PDB entry 6WXZ | X-ray diffraction, 2.23 A resolution | chains A and B

Chain A:
Name: Myeloperoxidase light chain
Source organism: Homo sapiens
Notes: EC 1.11.2.2
Reference sequence: P05164 (PERM_HUMAN); residues 1-105 here correspond to UniProt positions 167-271 (UniProt number = residue number + 166)
Chain sequence (105 residues; row label = number of the first residue in the row):
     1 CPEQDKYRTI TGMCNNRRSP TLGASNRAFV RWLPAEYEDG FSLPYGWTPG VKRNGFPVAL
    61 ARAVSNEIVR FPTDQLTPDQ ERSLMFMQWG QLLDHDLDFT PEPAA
Not modelled in the structure: 104-105
Ion coordination: Ca2+: Asp96 (shared with Thr168(B), Phe170(B), Asp172(B), Ser174(B) of chain B)
Small-molecule neighbours:
  - heme c (HEC): Met87, Gly90, Gln91, Asp94, Asp98, Phe99, Thr100
  - UEY (7-[(1R)-1,2-diphenylethyl]-3H-[1,2,3]triazolo[4,5-b]pyridin-5-amine): Gln91, His95, Phe99, Glu102

Chain B:
Name: Myeloperoxidase heavy chain
Source organism: Homo sapiens
Notes: EC 1.11.2.2
Reference sequence: P05164 (PERM_HUMAN); residues 113-579 here correspond to UniProt positions 279-745 (UniProt number = residue number + 166)
Chain sequence (467 residues; row label = number of the first residue in the row):
   113 VNCETSCVQQ PPCFPLKIPP NDPRIKNQAD CIPFFRSCPA CPGSNITIRN QINALTSFVD
   173 ASMVYGSEEP LARNLRNMSN QLGLLAVNQR FQDNGRALLP FDNLHDDPCL LTNRSARIPC
   233 FLAGDTRSSE MPELTSMHTL LLREHNRLAT ELKSLNPRWD GERLYQEARK IVGAMVQIIT
   293 YRDYLPLVLG PTAMRKYLPT YRSYNDSVDP RIANVFTNAF RYGHTLIQPF MFRLDNRYQP
   353 MEPNPRVPLS RVFFASWRVV LEGGIDPILR GLMATPAKLN RQNQIAVDEI RERLFEQVMR
   413 IGLDLPALNM QRSRDHGLPG YNAWRRFCGL PQPETVGQLG TVLRNLKLAR KLMEQYGTPN
   473 NIDIWMGGVS EPLKRKGRVG PLLACIIGTQ FRKLRDGDRF WWENEGVFSM QQRQALAQIS
   533 LPRIICDNTG ITTVSKNNIF MSNSYPRDFV NCSTLPALNL ASWREAS
Not modelled in the structure: 113, 578-579
Modified / non-standard residues: Cys150 (S-hydroxycysteine; CSO)
Disulfide bonds: Cys115-Cys125, Cys119-Cys143, Cys221-Cys232, Cys440-Cys497
Covalent attachments: N-acetylglucosamine (NAG) linked to Asn189, Asn225; glycan linked to Asn317
Ion coordination: Ca2+: Thr168, Phe170, Asp172, Ser174 (shared with Asp96(A) of chain A); heme c Fe near His336 (its only coordinating residue here)
Small-molecule neighbours:
  - heme c (HEC): Phe146, Arg239, Glu242, Met243, Tyr296, Thr329, Phe332, Arg333, Tyr334, Gly335, His336, Ile339, Phe365, Leu406, Phe407, Leu417, Leu420, Arg424
  - N-acetylglucosamine (NAG; 2-acetamido-2-deoxy-beta-D-glucopyranose): Ala435, Arg438, Phe439, Gly441
  - UEY (7-[(1R)-1,2-diphenylethyl]-3H-[1,2,3]triazolo[4,5-b]pyridin-5-amine): Thr238, Arg239, Glu242, Phe366, Phe407, Leu415, Leu420

How chain A and chain B interact:
Contacting residue pairs (300):
  Asp5(A) with Arg511(B), salt bridge; Phe512(B)
  Lys6(A) with Lys282(B); Phe512(B)
  Tyr7(A) with Arg275(B), hydrogen bond; Gln278(B); Glu279(B), hydrogen bond; Phe512(B)
  Arg8(A) with Phe170(B); Val171(B); Asp172(B); Arg281(B), hydrogen bond (backbone-side chain); Gln289(B); Asp510(B), salt bridge; Phe512(B), hydrogen bond (side chain-backbone)
  Thr9(A) with Arg281(B), hydrogen bond (backbone-side chain)
  Ile10(A) with Thr168(B); Tyr177(B); Gly178(B); Ser179(B); Glu180(B); Glu181(B); Ala184(B), hydrophobic; Tyr277(B); Arg281(B)
  Thr11(A) with Thr168(B); Ser179(B); Glu181(B)
  Gly12(A) with Thr168(B); Phe170(B)
  Cys14(A) with Arg511(B), hydrogen bond (backbone-side chain)
  Asn15(A) with Phe170(B); Tyr316(B); Gly509(B); Asp510(B), hydrogen bond; Arg511(B), hydrogen bond (backbone-side chain); Phe512(B)
  Asn16(A) with Tyr316(B); Asp318(B), hydrogen bond (side chain-backbone)
  Arg17(A) with Arg511(B)
  Arg18(A) with Asp318(B), salt bridge; Ser319(B), hydrogen bond
  Leu22(A) with Phe170(B); Asp321(B); Pro322(B); Arg323(B)
  Gly23(A) with Thr168(B); Ser169(B), hydrogen bond (backbone-backbone); Phe170(B); Arg323(B)
  Ser25(A) with Asn165(B); Ala166(B); Leu167(B); Thr168(B); Ser179(B), hydrogen bond (side chain-backbone)
  Asn26(A) with Ile164(B); Asn165(B), hydrogen bond (backbone-backbone); Ala166(B); Glu180(B), hydrogen bond
  Arg27(A) with Ile164(B); Asn165(B), hydrogen bond (backbone-backbone)
  Ala28(A) with Ala152(B), hydrophobic; Gln163(B)
  Phe29(A) with Asn162(B), hydrogen bond (backbone-side chain); Gln163(B), hydrogen bond (backbone-backbone); Ile164(B); Asn165(B); Ile324(B); Asn326(B); Thr329(B)
  Val30(A) with Asp321(B); Arg323(B); Ile324(B), hydrogen bond (backbone-backbone); Ala325(B); Asn326(B), hydrogen bond (backbone-backbone)
  Arg31(A) with Arg161(B), hydrogen bond (side chain-backbone); Asn162(B); Gln163(B), hydrogen bond; Asn326(B); His428(B), hydrogen bond (side chain-backbone); Leu430(B)
  Trp32(A) with Ala325(B); Val327(B), hydrophobic; Phe439(B), hydrophobic; Ile498(B); Thr501(B); Gln502(B); Lys505(B)
  Leu33(A) with Pro431(B), hydrophobic; Ala435(B); Trp436(B), hydrophobic
  Pro34(A) with Pro431(B)
  Ala35(A) with Ile160(B), hydrophobic; Gly429(B)
  Glu36(A) with Gly429(B), hydrogen bond (backbone-backbone); Pro431(B)
  Tyr37(A) with Arg148(B); Arg161(B), hydrogen bond (side chain-backbone); Gln163(B), hydrogen bond; Asp427(B), hydrogen bond (side chain-backbone); His428(B); Gly429(B)
  Gly40(A) with Ile160(B)
  Phe41(A) with Ile160(B); Arg161(B), hydrogen bond (backbone-backbone)
  Ser42(A) with Arg148(B), hydrogen bond (backbone-side chain); Arg161(B)
  Pro44(A) with Phe126(B), hydrophobic; Arg148(B); Arg426(B); Asp427(B)
  Tyr45(A) with Phe126(B); Arg426(B)
  Trp47(A) with Gln121(B); Cys125(B); Phe126(B), hydrophobic
  Arg53(A) with Leu430(B), hydrogen bond (side chain-backbone); Pro431(B); Gly432(B); Asn473(B), hydrogen bond (backbone-side chain)
  Asn54(A) with Asn472(B); Asn473(B)
  Phe56(A) with Tyr468(B); Gly469(B); Thr470(B); Asn473(B)
  Val58(A) with Arg426(B)
  Ala59(A) with Arg426(B), hydrogen bond (backbone-side chain); Gln467(B)
  Leu60(A) with Lys129(B); Pro131(B)
  Ala61(A) with Leu128(B), hydrophobic; Ala419(B); Met422(B); Arg426(B)
  Arg62(A) with Lys129(B); Pro131(B); Asp134(B), salt bridge; Arg136(B); Ile144(B); Arg403(B), hydrogen bond (side chain-backbone); Glu404(B), salt bridge; Asp416(B), salt bridge; Ala419(B)
  Ala63(A) with Gln467(B)
  Val64(A) with Met422(B), hydrophobic; Gln467(B); Tyr468(B); Met478(B), hydrophobic
  Ser65(A) with Arg403(B), hydrogen bond; Asp416(B), hydrogen bond; Pro418(B); Met422(B)
  Asn66(A) with Pro131(B); Asp134(B), hydrogen bond; Pro135(B); Arg403(B), hydrogen bond
  Glu67(A) with Lys463(B), hydrogen bond (backbone-side chain); Gln467(B)
  Ile68(A) with Ile397(B); Leu460(B), hydrophobic; Lys463(B); Met478(B), hydrophobic
  Val69(A) with Ile397(B); Ala398(B); Arg403(B); Pro418(B), hydrophobic; Trp477(B), hydrophobic; Met478(B), hydrophobic
  Arg70(A) with Arg403(B)
  Phe71(A) with Lys390(B); Asn395(B); Gln396(B); Ile397(B); Ala398(B); Val399(B)
  Thr73(A) with Pro341(B)
  Gln75(A) with Gln396(B), hydrogen bond (backbone-side chain)
  Leu76(A) with Gln340(B); Pro341(B); Lys390(B); Gln396(B); Val399(B), hydrophobic
  Thr77(A) with Lys390(B); Leu391(B), hydrogen bond (backbone-backbone); Gln396(B), hydrogen bond
  Pro78(A) with Pro388(B), hydrophobic; Ala389(B)
  Asp79(A) with Pro388(B); Ala389(B), hydrogen bond (backbone-backbone); Leu391(B); Arg490(B), salt bridge; Asn555(B), hydrogen bond (backbone-side chain)
  Gln80(A) with Asn555(B)
  Glu81(A) with Arg490(B), salt bridge; Met553(B)
  Arg82(A) with Leu299(B), hydrogen bond (side chain-backbone); Pro388(B); Ala389(B), hydrogen bond (backbone-backbone); Lys488(B), hydrogen bond (side chain-backbone); Arg490(B); Phe552(B); Met553(B); Asn555(B), hydrogen bond (backbone-side chain)
  Ser83(A) with Leu384(B); Met385(B); Thr387(B); Ala389(B); Ile551(B), hydrogen bond (side chain-backbone); Phe552(B), hydrogen bond (backbone-backbone); Met553(B); Ser554(B); Asn555(B)
  Leu84(A) with Gln340(B); Phe344(B), hydrophobic; Leu384(B), hydrogen bond (backbone-backbone); Thr387(B), hydrogen bond (backbone-backbone); Pro388(B); Ala389(B)
  Met85(A) with Met249(B), hydrophobic; Leu384(B), hydrogen bond (backbone-backbone); Leu533(B), hydrophobic; Ile551(B), hydrophobic; Phe552(B)
  Phe86(A) with Tyr296(B); Leu299(B); Val300(B), hydrophobic; Arg490(B); Phe552(B), hydrophobic
  Met87(A) with Leu338(B), hydrophobic; Ile339(B), hydrophobic
  Gln88(A) with Met243(B); Glu245(B); Leu246(B); Met249(B); Leu384(B)
  Trp89(A) with Met249(B), hydrophobic; Val288(B); Ile291(B), hydrophobic; Thr292(B), hydrogen bond; Tyr296(B); Phe552(B), hydrophobic
  Gly90(A) with Tyr296(B); Phe332(B)
  Gln91(A) with Glu242(B), hydrogen bond; Met243(B); Leu246(B)
  Leu92(A) with Met175(B); Leu246(B), hydrophobic; Met249(B), hydrophobic; His250(B)
  Leu93(A) with Thr292(B); Tyr296(B), hydrophobic; Phe503(B), hydrophobic
  Asp94(A) with Phe332(B)
  His95(A) with Leu167(B); Met175(B); Asp237(B), salt bridge; Arg239(B); Leu246(B)
  Asp96(A) with Thr168(B); Phe170(B); Val171(B); Asp172(B), hydrogen bond (side chain-backbone); Ala173(B), hydrogen bond (side chain-backbone); Ser174(B), hydrogen bond (backbone-side chain); Met175(B); Val288(B)
  Leu97(A) with Asn165(B), hydrogen bond (backbone-side chain); Thr168(B); Ser169(B); Val171(B), hydrophobic; Ile324(B); Phe328(B), hydrophobic; Phe503(B), hydrophobic; Leu506(B), hydrophobic
  Asp98(A) with Asn165(B); Leu167(B); Arg239(B), hydrogen bond (backbone-side chain); Phe328(B); Thr329(B)
  Phe99(A) with Ile164(B); Asn165(B), hydrogen bond (backbone-side chain); Ala166(B), hydrogen bond (backbone-backbone); Leu167(B), hydrophobic; Arg239(B)
  Thr100(A) with Ser149(B); Ile164(B); His428(B)
  Pro101(A) with Ser149(B); Cys150(B), hydrogen bond (backbone-backbone); Ile164(B)
  Glu102(A) with Phe147(B); Arg148(B); Cys150(B); Arg424(B), salt bridge
  Pro103(A) with Pro124(B), hydrophobic; Phe147(B); Arg148(B); Cys150(B)
Other interface residues (no listed pair), chain A (84 interface residues in all): Ala24, Leu43, Gly46
Other interface residues (no listed pair), chain B (155 interface residues in all): Gln122, Pro123, Ile130, Ile137, Ser156, Asn157, Thr159, Thr238, Leu253, Val320, Tyr334, Gly335, Leu381, Gly383, Arg393, Asp400, Gln423, Leu464, Gly489, Trp513, Ile537

Overview:
The interface between chain A and chain B involves 84 residues on one side and 155 on the other; the contacts
include 61 hydrogen bonds and 10 salt bridges. Polar pairs include Asp5(A)-Arg511(B), Arg8(A)-Asp510(B) and
Arg18(A)-Asp318(B).
Chain A is Myeloperoxidase light chain and chain B is Myeloperoxidase heavy chain, both from Homo sapiens; the
structure, CRYSTAL STRUCTURE OF MYELOPEROXIDASE SUBFORM C (MPO) COMPLEX WITH Compound-29 A.K.A
7-(1,2-DIPHENYLETHYL)-1H-[1,2,3]TRIAZOLO[4,5-B]PYRIDIN-5-AMINE, was determined by X-ray diffraction together
with 6WY0, 6WY5, 6WY7 and 6WYD from the same study.
